Entry 6O50 (X-ray diffraction, 2.35 A resolution); this record covers chain A.

Chain A:
Molecule: Acetylcholinesterase
From: Homo sapiens
Notes: EC 3.1.1.7
Reference sequence: P22303 (ACES_HUMAN); residues 1-547 here correspond to UniProt positions 32-578 (UniProt number = residue number + 31)
Amino-acid sequence (550 residues; each row starts with the number of its first residue; numbers below 1 keep their minus sign (Gly-2 is residue -2)):
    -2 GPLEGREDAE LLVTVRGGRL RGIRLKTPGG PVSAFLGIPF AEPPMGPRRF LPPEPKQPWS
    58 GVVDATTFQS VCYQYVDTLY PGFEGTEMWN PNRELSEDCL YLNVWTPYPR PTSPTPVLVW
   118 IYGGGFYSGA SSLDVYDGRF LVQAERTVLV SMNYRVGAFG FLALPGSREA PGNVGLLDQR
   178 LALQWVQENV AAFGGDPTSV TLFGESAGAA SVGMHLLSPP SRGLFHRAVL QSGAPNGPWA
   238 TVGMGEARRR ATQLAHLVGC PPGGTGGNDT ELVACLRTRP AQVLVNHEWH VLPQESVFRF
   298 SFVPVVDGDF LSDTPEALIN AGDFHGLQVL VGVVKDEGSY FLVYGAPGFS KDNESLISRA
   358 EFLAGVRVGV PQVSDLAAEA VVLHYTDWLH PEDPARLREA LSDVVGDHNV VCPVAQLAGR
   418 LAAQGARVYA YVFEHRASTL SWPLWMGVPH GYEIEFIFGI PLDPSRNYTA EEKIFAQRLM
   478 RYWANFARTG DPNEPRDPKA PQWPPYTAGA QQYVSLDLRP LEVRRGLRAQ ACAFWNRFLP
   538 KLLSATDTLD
Disordered / not traced: -2 to 3, 544-547
Sequence notes: expression tag (-2 to 0)
Cystine bridges: Cys69-Cys96, Cys257-Cys272, Cys409-Cys529
Ligand contacts: EBW (4-(5-{4-[dimethyl(prop-2-enyl)ammonio]phenyl}-3-oxopentyl)-N,N-dimethyl-N-prop-2-enylbenzenaminium): Tyr72, Leu76, Trp86, Gly120, Gly121, Gly122, Tyr124, Tyr133, Glu202, Ser203, Trp286, Phe295, Phe297, Tyr337, Phe338, Tyr341, His447, Gly448, Tyr449
Swiss-Prot annotation at these positions:
  - active site: Ser203 (Acyl-ester intermediate), Glu334 (Charge relay system), His447 (Charge relay system)
  - binding site (galanthamine): Trp86, Glu202, Ser203, Tyr337
  - binding site (huperzine A): Trp86, Tyr133, Tyr337
  - binding site (huprine W): Gly122, Ser203, Trp439, His447
  - glycosylation (N-linked (GlcNAc...) asparagine): Asn265, Asn350, Asn464
What the authors report for this chain:
  - binding site for EBW: Leu76, Trp86, Glu202, Trp286, Tyr337, Tyr449
  - catalytic residues: His447 (citing earlier work)

Summary:
Chain A binds compound EBW. Curated annotation (UniProt) lists 3 active-site residues, 4 galanthamine-binding
residues, 3 huperzine A-binding residues and 4 huprine W-binding residues. The paper reports the catalytic
residue His447; a binding site for EBW at Leu76, Trp86 and Glu202 among others.
Chain A is Acetylcholinesterase (Homo sapiens); the structure, Binary complex of native hAChE with BW284c51,
was determined by X-ray diffraction (same publication as 6O4W, 6O4X and 6O52).
